PDB entry 9GGB | electron microscopy, 2.63 A resolution | chains A and B of the 5 polymer chains in the assembly

# Chain A
Name: DNA polymerase subunit gamma-1
From: Homo sapiens
Notes: EC 2.7.7.7, 3.1.11.-, 4.2.99.-
UniProt: P54098 (DPOG1_HUMAN); numbering as in UniProt (aligned over 26-1239)
Sequence (1221 residues; each row starts with the number of its first residue):
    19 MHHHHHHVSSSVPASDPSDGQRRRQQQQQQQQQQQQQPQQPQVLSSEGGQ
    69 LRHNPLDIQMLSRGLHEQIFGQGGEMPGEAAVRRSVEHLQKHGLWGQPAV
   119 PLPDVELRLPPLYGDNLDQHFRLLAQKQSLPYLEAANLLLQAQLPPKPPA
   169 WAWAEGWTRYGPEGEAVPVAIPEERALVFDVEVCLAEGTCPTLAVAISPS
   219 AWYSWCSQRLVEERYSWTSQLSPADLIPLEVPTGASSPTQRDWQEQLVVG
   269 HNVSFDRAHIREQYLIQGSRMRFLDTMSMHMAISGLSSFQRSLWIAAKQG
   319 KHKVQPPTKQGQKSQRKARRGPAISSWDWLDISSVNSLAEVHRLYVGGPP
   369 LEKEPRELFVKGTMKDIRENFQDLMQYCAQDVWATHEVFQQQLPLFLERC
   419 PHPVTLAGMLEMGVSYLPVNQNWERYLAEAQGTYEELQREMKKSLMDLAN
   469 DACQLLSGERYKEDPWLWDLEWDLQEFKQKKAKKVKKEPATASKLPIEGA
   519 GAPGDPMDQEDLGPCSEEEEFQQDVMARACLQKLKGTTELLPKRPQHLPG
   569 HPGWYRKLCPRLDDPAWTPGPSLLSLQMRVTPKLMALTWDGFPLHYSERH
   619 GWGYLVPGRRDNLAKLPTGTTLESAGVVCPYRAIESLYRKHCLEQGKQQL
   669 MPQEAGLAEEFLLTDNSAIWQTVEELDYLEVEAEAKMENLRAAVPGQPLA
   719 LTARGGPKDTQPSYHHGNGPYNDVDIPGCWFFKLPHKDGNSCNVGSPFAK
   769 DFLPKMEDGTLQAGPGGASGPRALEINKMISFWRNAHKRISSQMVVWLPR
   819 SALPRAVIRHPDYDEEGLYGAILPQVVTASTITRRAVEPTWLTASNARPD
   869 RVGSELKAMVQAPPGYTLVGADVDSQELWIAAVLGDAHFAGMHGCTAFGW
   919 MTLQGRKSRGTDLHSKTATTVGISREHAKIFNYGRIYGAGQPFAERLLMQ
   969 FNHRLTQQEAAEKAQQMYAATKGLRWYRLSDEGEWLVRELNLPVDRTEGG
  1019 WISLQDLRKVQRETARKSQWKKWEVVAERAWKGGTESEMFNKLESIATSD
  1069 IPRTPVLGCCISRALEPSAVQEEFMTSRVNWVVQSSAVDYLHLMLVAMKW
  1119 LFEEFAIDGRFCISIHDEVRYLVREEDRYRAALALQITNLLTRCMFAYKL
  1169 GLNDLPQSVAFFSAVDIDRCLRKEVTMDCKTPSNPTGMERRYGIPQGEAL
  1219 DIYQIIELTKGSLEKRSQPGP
Not modelled in the structure: 19-66, 249-261, 318-342, 499-531, 630-730, 990-1050, 1234-1239
Differences from the reference sequence: initiating methionine (19); expression tag (20-25); engineered mutation S848 (Gly in P54098)
Metal / ion sites: Ca2+: D890, V891, D1135 (together with 2'-deoxycytidine-5'-triphosphate)
Ligand contacts:
  - A1IK1 (1-[(4S)-8-chloranyl-3,4-dihydro-2H-chromen-4-yl]-3-(1-phenylpyrazol-3-yl)urea): Q564, H565, L566, H569, Y573, P578, L580, W585, P587, G588
  - 2'-deoxycytidine-5'-triphosphate: R853, D890, V891, D892, S893, Q894, E895, K925, H932, R943, K947, I948, Y951, Y955, D1135
Curated features (UniProtKB/Swiss-Prot):
  - region: Q43 to Q55 (Does not contribute to polymerase and exonuclease enzymatic activities), T858 to N864 (Trigger loop)
  - motif: V196 to E200 (Exo I), V267 to R275 (Exo II), Y395 to T403 (Exo III), V887 to L896 (Pol A), R943 to G958 (Pol B), H1134 to V1141 (Pol C)
  - active site: D198 (Exonuclease activity)
  - binding site (DNA): S306, S593, K806, T849, T1094, S1095
  - binding site (RNA): R579, H754, G763, K768, S863, R869
  - binding site (a 2'-deoxyribonucleoside 5'-triphosphate): D890, V891, S893, E895, R943, K947, Y951, D1135
  - binding site (Mg(2+)): D890, V891, D1135
  - site (Critical for replication fidelity and mismatch recognition): R853, Q1102
  - natural variant: Q55 (Q55QQ; Q55QQQ), R227 (R227W: In PEOB1 and MTDPS4B), R232 (R232G: In MTDPS4A; R232H: In LS), L244 (L244P: In MTDPS4A), T251 (T251I: In PEOB1, MTDPS4A and MTDPS4B), G268 (G268A: In PEOB1), R275 (R275Q: Found in a patient with epileptic encephalopathy, developmental delay and moderate intellectual disability; uncertain significance), H277 (H277L: In PEOB1; uncertain significance), G303 (G303R: In MTDPS4A), L304 (L304R: In PEOB1 and SANDO; L304SANDO: In PEOB1), S305 (S305R: In MTDPS4A), Q308 (Q308H: In PEOB1), 51 further natural variant entries in UniProt
  - mutagenesis: D198 (D198A: Abolishes exonuclease activity; when associated with A-200. Decreases polymerase exonucleolytic proofreading by 30-fold for the T:G mismatch and by 14-fold for the A:A mismatch ...), E200 (E200A: Abolishes exonuclease activity; when associated with A-198. Decreases polymerase exonucleolytic proofreading by 30-fold for the T:G mismatch and by 14-fold for the A:A mismatch ...), D274 (D274A: Unable to idle at the 5'-end of the nascent DNA strand. Continues DNA synthesis into double-stranded DNA past the 5'-end creating a flap structure that cannot be ligated), K498 (K498C: Decreases processive DNA synthesis), K499 (K499C: Decreases processive DNA synthesis), K501 (K501C: Decreases processive DNA synthesis), V543 to L558 (Markedly decreases the stimulation by POLG2, resulting in impaired processive DNA synthesis), L549 (L549N: Decreases processive DNA synthesis), L552 (L552N: Decreases processive DNA synthesis), K553 (K553N: Decreases processive DNA synthesis), R853 (R853A: Abolishes primer DNA extention in the presence of dNTPs. Impairs intrinsic polymerase processivity. Enhances exonuclease activity leading to primer DNA degradation), D890 (D890N: Abolishes DNA polymerase activity), 1 further mutagenesis entry in UniProt
Reported in the primary citation:
  - contacts within the chain: V845-S848 (hydrogen bond)
  - binding site for A1IK1: L566, H569, W585, G588
  - disease-associated variants - R232H, G848S: decreased catalytic activity
  - mutagenesis - L566A, H569A, W585A: abolished binding to A1IK1

# Chain B
Name: DNA polymerase subunit gamma-2
From: Homo sapiens
Notes: engineered mutation(s): A169T
UniProt: Q9UHN1 (DPOG2_HUMAN); residue numbers follow UniProt; this construct covers 26-485
Sequence (467 residues; row label = number of the first residue in the row):
    25 MDAGQPELLTERSSPKGGHVKSHAELEGNGEHPEAPGSGEGSEALLEICQ
    75 RRHFLSGSKQQLSRDSLLSGCHPGFGPLGVELRKNLAAEWWTSVVVFREQ
   125 VFPVDALHHKPGPLLPGDSAFRLVSAETLREILQDKELSKEQLVTFLENV
   175 LKTSGKLRENLLHGALEHYVNCLDLVNKRLPYGLAQIGVCFHPVFDTKQI
   225 RNGVKSIGEKTEASLVWFTPPRTSNQWLDFWLRHRLQWWRKFAMSPSNFS
   275 SSDCQDEEGRKGNKLYYNFPWGKELIETLWNLGDHELLHMYPGNVSKLHG
   325 RDGRKNVVPCVLSVNGDLDRGMLAYLYDSFQLTENSFTRKKNLHRKVLKL
   375 HPCLAPIKVALDVGRGPTLELRQVCQGLFNELLENGISVWPGYLETMQSS
   425 LEQLYSKYDEMSILFTVLVTETTLENGLIHLRSRDTTMKEMMHISKLKDF
   475 LIKYISSAKNVHHHHHH
Not modelled in the structure: 25-66, 138-177, 219-228, 355-368, 483-491
Differences from the reference sequence: initiating methionine (25); variant T169 (Ala in Q9UHN1); expression tag (486-491)
Ligand contacts: A1IK1 (1-[(4S)-8-chloranyl-3,4-dihydro-2H-chromen-4-yl]-3-(1-phenylpyrazol-3-yl)urea): F439, L455, R456, S457, T460, M462, K463, E464, M466, F474, Y478
Curated features (UniProtKB/Swiss-Prot):
  - modified residue: S38 (Phosphoserine)
  - natural variant: R182 (R182W: In MTDPS16), G416 (G416A: No functional deficit), D433 (D433Y: In MTDPS16B), G451 (G451E: In PEOA4)

# Interface between chain A and chain B
Contacting residue pairs (56):
  E447(A) with R257(B), salt bridge
  E454(A) with Q261(B), hydrogen bond
  R457(A) with K265(B)
  K461(A) with K265(B); A267(B)
  D465(A) with M268(B); K373(B), salt bridge
  N468(A) with D459(B)
  D469(A) with K373(B), salt bridge
  C471(A) with T460(B); M462(B)
  Q472(A) with R369(B); T461(B)
  L474(A) with M462(B), hydrophobic
  F495(A) with L452(B), hydrophobic; M465(B)
  Q497(A) with L452(B)
  Q541(A) with Q400(B), hydrogen bond
  D542(A) with N404(B), hydrogen bond
  A545(A) with G401(B)
  R546(A) with E408(B), salt bridge
  C548(A) with V398(B), hydrophobic
  L549(A) with G401(B); L402(B); E405(B); I468(B), hydrophobic
  L552(A) with V398(B), hydrophobic; T447(B); L448(B); H467(B)
  K553(A) with S469(B)
  T555(A) with N450(B); H467(B), hydrogen bond
  T556(A) with H467(B)
  L559(A) with H467(B)
  P563(A) with K470(B)
  L566(A) with E464(B)
  P567(A) with E464(B)
  G568(A) with E464(B), hydrogen bond (backbone-side chain)
  H569(A) with T460(B), hydrogen bond; M462(B); E464(B), salt bridge
  Y573(A) with T460(B)
  L580(A) with K477(B), hydrogen bond (backbone-side chain)
  W585(A) with K477(B); Y478(B), hydrophobic; S481(B)
  T586(A) with S481(B)
  P587(A) with Y478(B), hydrophobic; S481(B); A482(B), hydrophobic
  E833(A) with R328(B)
  T1204(A) with D253(B)
  R1208(A) with Q250(B)
  R1209(A) with Q250(B); R257(B)
Also at the interface, not in a pair above, chain A (39 interface residues in all): E458, E834
Also at the interface, not in a pair above, chain B (42 interface residues in all): R264, P270, G327, Q397, G451, K463, F474

# In short
39 residues of chain A and 42 residues of chain B are in contact; the contacts include 7 hydrogen bonds and 5
salt bridges. Among the polar pairs are E447(A)-R257(B), D465(A)-K373(B) and D469(A)-K373(B). The paper
reports a binding site for A1IK1 at L566(A), H569(A) and W585(A) among others; L566A, H569A and W585A of chain
A abolish binding to A1IK1; 5 substitutions were tested in all.
Here chain A is DNA polymerase subunit gamma-1 and chain B is DNA polymerase subunit gamma-2, both from Homo
sapiens. Entry 9GGB (Structure of the G848S mutant of human mitochondrial DNA polymerase gamma in complex with
PZL-A) was determined by electron microscopy (same publication as 9GGC, 9GGD, 9GGE and 9GGF).
